5LMO - chains A and G of the 24 polymer chains in the assembly; structure by electron microscopy, 4.30 A resolution (low resolution: residue-level contacts below are approximate; hydrogen-bond / salt-bridge calls are withheld).

Chain A:
Molecule: 16S rRNA
Organism: Thermus thermophilus HB8
Sequence (1522 nucleotides; row label = number of the first residue in the row; note: 44 numbers in that range are skipped by the numbering (no residue carries them; nothing is unmodelled there); a row labelled like 189A-189L holds insertion residues (189A, then the next letters in order); numbering starts at 0):
     0 UUUGUUGGAG AGUUUGAUCC UGGCUCAGGG UGAACGCUGG CGGCGUGCCU AAGACAUGCA
    60 AGUCGUGCGG GCCG
    76 CGGGGUUUU
    88 ACUCCG
    96 UGGUCAGCGG CGGACGGGUG AGUAACGCGU GGGU
  129A G
   130 ACCUACCCGG AAGAGGGGGA CAACCCGGGG AAACUCGGGC UAAUCCCCCA UGUGGACCCG
189A-189L CCCCUUGGGGUG
   190 UGUCCAAAGG GCUUU
   216 GCCCGCUUCC GGAUGGGCCC GCGUCCCAUC AGCUAGUUGG UGGGGUAAUG GCCCACCAAG
   276 GCGACGACGG GUAGCCGGUC UGAGAGGAUG GCCGGCCACA GGGGCACUGA GACACGGGCC
   336 CCACUCCUAC GGGAGGCAGC AGUUAGGAAU CUUCCGCAAU GGGCGCAAGC CUGACGGAGC
   396 GACGCCGCUU GGAGGAAGAA GCCCUUCGGG GUGUAAACUC CUGA
   441 ACCCGGGACG AAACCCCC
   460 GA
   470 CGAGGGGA
   479 CUGACGGUAC CGGGGUAA
   498 UAGCGCCGGC CAACUCCGUG CCAGCAGCCG CGGUAAUACG GAGGGCGCGA GCGUUACCCG
   558 GAUUCACUGG GCGUAAAGGG CGUGUAGGCG GCCUGGGGCG UCCCAUGUGA AAGACCACGG
   618 CUCAACCGUG GGGGAGCGUG GGAUACGCUC AGGCUAGACG GUGGGAGAGG GUGGUGGAAU
   678 UCCCGGAGUA GCGGUGAAAU GCGCAGAUAC CGGGAGGAAC GCCGAUGGCG AAGGCAGCCA
   738 CCUGGUCCAC CCGUGACGCU GAGGCGCGAA AGCGUGGGGA GCAAACCGGA UUAGAUACCC
   798 GGGUAGUCCA CGCCCUAAAC GAUGCGCGCU AGGUCUCUGG GUCU
   848 CCUGGGGGCC GAAGCUAACG CGUUAAGCGC GCCGCCUGGG GAGUACGGCC GCAAGGCUGA
   908 AACUCAAAGG AAUUGACGGG GGCCCGCACA AGCGGUGGAG CAUGUGGUUU AAUUCGAAGC
   968 AACGCGAAGA ACCUUACCAG GCCUUGACAU GCUA
 1001A G
  1002 GGAACCCGGG UGAAAGCCUG GGGUGCCCC
1030A-1030D GCGA
  1031 GGGGAGCCCU AGCACAGGUG CUGCAUGGCC GUCGUCAGCU CGUGCCGUGA GGUGUUGGGU
  1091 UAAGUCCCGC AACGAGCGCA ACCCCCGCCG UUAGUUGCCA GCGGUUCGGC CGGGCACUCU
  1151 AACGGGACUG CCCGCG
  1168 AAAGCGGGAG GAAGGAGGGG ACGACGUCUG GUCAGCAUGG CCCUUACGGC CUGGGCGACA
  1228 CACGUGCUAC AAUGCCCACU ACAAAGCGAU GCCACCCGGC AACGGGGAGC UAAUCGCAAA
  1288 AAGGUGGGCC CAGUUCGGAU UGGGGUCUGC AACCCGACCC CAUGAAGCCG GAAUCGCUAG
  1348 UAAUCGCGGA UCAGCC
 1363A A
  1364 UGCCGCGGUG AAUACGUUCC CGGGCCUUGU ACACACCGCC CGUCACGCCA UGGGAGCGGG
  1424 CUCUACCCGA AGUCGCCGG
1442A-1442B GA
  1443 GCCUA
  1452 C
  1456 GGGCAGGCGC CGAGGGUAGG GCCCGUGACU GGGGCGAAGU CGUAACAAGG UAGCUGUACC
  1516 GGAAGGUGCG GCUGGAUCAC CUCCUUUCU
Unresolved in the structure: 0-4, 1533, 1543-1544
Metal / ion sites: Mg2+ site 1: U20 (shared with 1 residue of chain E); Mg2+ site 2 near G21 (its only coordinating residue here); Mg2+ site 3 near A53 (its only coordinating residue here); Mg2+ site 4 near G107 (its only coordinating residue here); Mg2+ site 5 near A109 (its only coordinating residue here); Mg2+ site 6 near G115 (its only coordinating residue here); Mg2+ site 7: G117, G289; Mg2+ site 8: C121, G124, U125, G126; Mg2+ site 9: G251, A270; Mg2+ site 10: U252, C267; Mg2+ site 11 near U287 (its only coordinating residue here); Mg2+ site 12 near G299 (its only coordinating residue here); 38 more Mg2+ sites not listed
Ligand contacts: adenosine-5'-monophosphate / guanosine-5'-monophosphate / uridine-5'-monophosphate: U788, U789, A790, G926, C1054, C1400, G1497, U1498, U1506

Chain G:
Protein: 30S ribosomal protein S7
Organism: Thermus thermophilus (strain HB8 / ATCC 27634 / DSM 579)
Reference sequence: P17291 (RS7_THET8); numbering as in UniProt (aligned over 1-156)
Amino-acid sequence (156 residues; each row starts with the number of its first residue):
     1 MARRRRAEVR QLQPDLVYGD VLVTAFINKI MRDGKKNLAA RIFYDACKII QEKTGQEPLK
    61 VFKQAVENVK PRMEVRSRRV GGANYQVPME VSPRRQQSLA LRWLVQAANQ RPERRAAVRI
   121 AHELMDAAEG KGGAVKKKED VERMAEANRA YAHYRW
Unresolved in the structure: 1

How chain A and chain G interact:
Contacting residue pairs (71; chain A residue first):
  C932(A) with Arg3(G); Arg4(G)
  G933(A) with Arg3(G); Arg4(G)
  A935(A) with Arg3(G)
  A937(A) with Arg76(G)
  A938(A) with Arg76(G); Arg95(G)
  G939(A) with Lys29(G); Leu99(G); Arg102(G)
  C940(A) with Lys29(G); Arg102(G)
  U1091(A) with Arg5(G)
  A1092(A) with Arg4(G); Arg5(G)
  A1093(A) with Arg4(G)
  A1183(A) with Arg5(G)
  A1239(A) with Arg114(G); Arg119(G)
  U1240(A) with Ile30(G); Arg32(G); Leu38(G); Ile42(G); Asn109(G); Arg115(G); Ala116(G); Arg119(G)
  G1241(A) with Lys35(G); Leu38(G)
  A1289(A) with Lys35(G)
  G1290(A) with Asn37(G)
  G1291(A) with Asn37(G); Arg41(G)
  U1292(A) with Arg41(G)
  C1298(A) with Arg114(G)
  A1346(A) with Arg10(G)
  A1350(A) with Asp33(G); Gly34(G)
  U1351(A) with Asp33(G)
  U1372(A) with Asp33(G); Gly34(G)
  G1373(A) with Asn28(G); Met31(G); Gly34(G); Lys36(G)
  A1374(A) with Asn28(G); Met31(G); Lys36(G)
  A1375(A) with Leu12(G); Asn28(G); Lys29(G); Arg102(G)
  U1376(A) with Arg10(G); Arg94(G); Ser98(G); Arg102(G)
  A1377(A) with Ala7(G); Glu8(G); Val9(G); Arg95(G)
  C1378(A) with Arg6(G); Ala7(G); Arg76(G)
  G1379(A) with Ala2(G); Arg6(G); Trp156(G)
  U1380(A) with Ala2(G); Arg3(G)
  U1381(A) with Arg78(G); Trp156(G)
Also at the interface, not in a pair above, chain A (37 interface residues in all): G1182, C1297, C1382, C1384, C1536
Also at the interface, not in a pair above, chain G (41 interface residues in all): Ala25, Ala39, Arg79, Met89, His153

Summary:
Chain A and chain G form an interface of 37 and 41 residues respectively. Bound to chain A:
adenosine-5'-monophosphate / guanosine-5'-monophosphate / uridine-5'-monophosphate. G117(A) and G289(A) form
the Mg2+ site 7. The Mg2+ site 8 is built by C121(A), G124(A), U125(A) and G126(A).
Here chain A is 16S rRNA (Thermus thermophilus HB8) and chain G is 30S ribosomal protein S7 (Thermus
thermophilus (strain HB8 / ATCC 27634 / DSM 579)). Entry 5LMO (Structure of bacterial 30S-IF1-IF3-mRNA
translation pre-initiation complex (state-1B)) was determined by electron microscopy, deposited together with
5LMN, 5LMP, 5LMQ, 5LMR, 5LMS, 5LMT, 5LMU and 5LMV.
